PDB entry 7UTV | electron microscopy, 3.00 A resolution | chains A and E of the 10 polymer chains in the assembly

[Chain A (and E)]
Protein: Capsid protein VP1
From: Canine parvovirus strain B
Notes: chain E of this document is another copy of the same molecule, construct and numbering; everything in this record applies to it too
UniProt: Q11213 (CAPSD_PAVCB); residues 37-584 here correspond to UniProt positions 180-727 (UniProt number = residue number + 143)
Chain sequence (548 residues; numbered 37 to 584; the number before each row is that of its first residue):
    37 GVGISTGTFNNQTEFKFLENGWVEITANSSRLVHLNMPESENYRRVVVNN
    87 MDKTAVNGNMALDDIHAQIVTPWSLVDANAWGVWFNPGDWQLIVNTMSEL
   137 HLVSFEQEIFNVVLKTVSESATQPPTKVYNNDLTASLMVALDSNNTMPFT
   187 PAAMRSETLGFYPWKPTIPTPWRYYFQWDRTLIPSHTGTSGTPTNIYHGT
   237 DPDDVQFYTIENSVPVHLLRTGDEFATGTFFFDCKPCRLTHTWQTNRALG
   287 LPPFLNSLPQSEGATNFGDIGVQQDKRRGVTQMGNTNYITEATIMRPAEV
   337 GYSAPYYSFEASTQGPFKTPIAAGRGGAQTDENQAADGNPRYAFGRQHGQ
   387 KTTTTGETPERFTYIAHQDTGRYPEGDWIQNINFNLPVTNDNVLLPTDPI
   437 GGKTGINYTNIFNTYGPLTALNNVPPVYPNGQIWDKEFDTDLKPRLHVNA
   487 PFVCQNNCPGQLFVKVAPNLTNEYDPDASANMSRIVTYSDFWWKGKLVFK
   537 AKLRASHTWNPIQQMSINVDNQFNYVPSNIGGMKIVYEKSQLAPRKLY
Disordered / not traced: 156-161, 362-371
Disulfides: Cys490-Cys494
UniProt features mapped onto this chain:
  - binding site (Mg(2+)): Asn180

[Chain A / chain E interface]
Contacting residue pairs - 101 pairs, chain A then chain E:
  Asn78(A) - Trp200(E)
  Asn78(A) - Lys201(E)
  Asn78(A) - Gly567(E)
  Tyr79(A) - Pro563(E)
  Tyr79(A) - Gly567(E)
  Arg80(A) - Ser564(E)
  Arg80(A) - Asn565(E)  hydrogen bond (side chain-backbone)
  Arg80(A) - Ile566(E)
  Arg81(A) - Phe559(E)
  Arg81(A) - Val562(E)
  Arg81(A) - Pro563(E)  hydrogen bond (side chain-backbone)
  Arg81(A) - Ser564(E)  hydrogen bond (backbone-backbone)
  Arg81(A) - Asn565(E)
  Glu155(A) - Thr162(E)  hydrogen bond
  Asp168(A) - Lys151(E)  salt bridge
  Asp168(A) - Asn167(E)  hydrogen bond
  Leu169(A) - Val38(E)  hydrophobic
  Leu169(A) - Asn167(E)
  Thr170(A) - Val149(E)
  Thr170(A) - Lys151(E)  hydrogen bond
  Thr170(A) - Asn167(E)  hydrogen bond
  Thr170(A) - Leu169(E)
  Met174(A) - Trp528(E)  hydrophobic
  Phe212(A) - Val562(E)  hydrophobic
  Thr236(A) - Gln558(E)  hydrogen bond
  Thr236(A) - Phe559(E)
  Asp237(A) - Gln558(E)
  Pro238(A) - Ile553(E)
  Pro238(A) - Asn554(E)
  Pro238(A) - Val555(E)
  Pro238(A) - Gln558(E)
  Val241(A) - Gln558(E)
  Val241(A) - Val562(E)  hydrophobic
  Phe243(A) - Tyr561(E)
  Phe243(A) - Val562(E)  hydrophobic
  Phe243(A) - Pro563(E)
  Phe243(A) - Met569(E)  hydrophobic
  Thr245(A) - Trp200(E)
  Glu247(A) - Phe45(E)
  Glu247(A) - Asn47(E)
  Glu247(A) - Pro199(E)
  Asn248(A) - Asn47(E)
  Asn248(A) - Gln48(E)
  Asn248(A) - Asn122(E)
  Asn248(A) - Pro199(E)
  Asn248(A) - Trp200(E)
  Ser249(A) - Gln48(E)  hydrogen bond (backbone-side chain)
  Val250(A) - Gln48(E)
  Pro251(A) - Phe45(E)
  Pro251(A) - Gln48(E)
  Val252(A) - Thr44(E)
  Val252(A) - Phe45(E)  hydrogen bond (backbone-backbone)
  His253(A) - Thr44(E)
  Leu254(A) - Ser41(E)
  Leu254(A) - Phe146(E)  hydrophobic
  Leu254(A) - Asn147(E)
  Leu254(A) - Trp528(E)
  Leu255(A) - Ser41(E)
  Arg256(A) - Val38(E)  hydrogen bond (side chain-backbone)
  Arg256(A) - Gly39(E)
  Arg256(A) - Ile40(E)
  Arg256(A) - Asn147(E)
  Arg256(A) - Val148(E)  hydrogen bond (side chain-backbone)
  Arg256(A) - Val149(E)
  Arg256(A) - Thr257(E)  hydrogen bond (side chain-backbone)
  Thr257(A) - Gly39(E)
  Gly258(A) - Gly39(E)  hydrogen bond (backbone-backbone)
  Gly258(A) - Ile40(E)
  Asp259(A) - Gly39(E)
  Asp259(A) - Ile40(E)
  Asp259(A) - Ser41(E)  hydrogen bond (side chain-backbone)
  Ala503(A) - Trp528(E)  hydrophobic
  Pro504(A) - Leu68(E)
  Asn505(A) - Lys151(E)  hydrogen bond
  Leu506(A) - His70(E)
  Leu506(A) - Pro202(E)  hydrophobic
  Leu506(A) - Tyr524(E)  hydrogen bond (backbone-side chain)
  Thr507(A) - His70(E)
  Thr507(A) - Tyr165(E)
  Thr507(A) - Tyr524(E)
  Asn508(A) - His70(E)
  Asn508(A) - Asn72(E)  hydrogen bond (backbone-side chain)
  Asn508(A) - Val153(E)
  Asn508(A) - Tyr165(E)  hydrogen bond
  Asn508(A) - Tyr524(E)
  Glu509(A) - Lys163(E)  salt bridge
  Tyr510(A) - His70(E)
  Tyr510(A) - Pro202(E)  hydrogen bond (side chain-backbone)
  Pro512(A) - Pro202(E)
  Pro512(A) - Ile204(E)
  Pro512(A) - Gln383(E)
  Asp513(A) - Arg382(E)  hydrogen bond (backbone-side chain)
  Asp513(A) - Gln383(E)  hydrogen bond
  Ser515(A) - Thr388(E)
  Ser515(A) - Thr389(E)  hydrogen bond (side chain-backbone)
  Ser515(A) - Thr390(E)  hydrogen bond (side chain-backbone)
  Ser515(A) - Thr391(E)
  Met518(A) - Pro202(E)
  Ile521(A) - Lys151(E)
  Ile521(A) - Tyr165(E)  hydrophobic
  Ile521(A) - Tyr524(E)
Other interface residues (no listed pair), chain A (51 interface residues in all): Gly37, Val38, Glu77, Val82, Ile105, Asn167, Ser172, Asp511, Ala514
Other interface residues (no listed pair), chain E (52 interface residues in all): Thr203, Gly258

[In short]
51 residues of chain A face 52 of chain E across their interface, with 24 hydrogen bonds and 2 salt bridges.
Polar contacts include Asp168(A)-Lys151(E), Glu509(A)-Lys163(E) and Arg80(A)-Asn565(E). UniProt lists
Mg2+-binding residue Asn180(A) on chain A.
Chain A and chain E are both Capsid protein VP1 (Canine parvovirus strain B); the structure, CPV Total-Fab
Polyclonal B Site Fab (2 of 2), was determined by electron microscopy together with 7UTP, 7UTR, 7UTS and 7UTU
from the same study.
